Entry 8AP7 (electron microscopy, 2.70 A resolution); this record covers chains D and N of the 30 polymer chains in the assembly.

# Chain D
Protein: subunit-d
From: Trypanosoma brucei brucei
UniProt: Q57ZW9 (Q57ZW9_TRYB2); residues 1-370 here = UniProt positions 1-370
Sequence (370 residues; row label = number of the first residue in the row):
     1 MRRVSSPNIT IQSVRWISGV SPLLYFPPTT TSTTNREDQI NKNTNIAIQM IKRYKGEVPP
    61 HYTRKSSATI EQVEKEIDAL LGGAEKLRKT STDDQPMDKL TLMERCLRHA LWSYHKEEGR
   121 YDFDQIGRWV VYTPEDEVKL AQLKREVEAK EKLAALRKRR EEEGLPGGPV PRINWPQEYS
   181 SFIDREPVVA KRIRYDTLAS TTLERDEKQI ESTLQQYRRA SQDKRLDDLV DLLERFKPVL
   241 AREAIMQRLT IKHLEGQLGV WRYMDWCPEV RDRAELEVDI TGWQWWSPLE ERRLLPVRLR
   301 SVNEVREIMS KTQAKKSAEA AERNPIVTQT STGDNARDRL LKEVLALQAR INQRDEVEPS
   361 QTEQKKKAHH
Unresolved in the structure: 1-58, 145-218, 326-370

# Chain N
Protein: ATPTB11
From: Trypanosoma brucei brucei
UniProt: Q582T1 (Q582T1_TRYB2); numbering as in UniProt (aligned over 1-156)
Sequence (156 residues; row label = number of the first residue in the row):
     1 MLRKTPLFAM ATTRKALVGN GPTFSTGGEC MNTCDIQNAF PMNDRGVRSS SPFQEPNTAI
    61 YDSYLAWTYF QPMDVHIEKL PAPEAKYYQR HTKKPWDVSS TELTEIQSRK KYFQTLGYLV
   121 AFIYLYFLMP KEKSFSGLSG PDGHWIMLPK GRPELF
Unresolved in the structure: 1-17
Small-molecule neighbours: Q7G (2-{[(4-O-alpha-D-glucopyranosyl-alpha-D-glucopyranosyl)oxy]methyl}-4-{[(3beta,9beta,14beta,17beta,25R)-spirost-5-en-3-yl]oxy}butyl 4-O-alpha-D-glucopyranosyl-alpha-D-glucopyranoside): Tyr-124, Pro-130, Leu-138, Ser-139, Gly-140, Pro-141, His-144

# Chain D / chain N interface
Contacting residue pairs (54; chain D residue first):
  Gly-83(D) with Leu-80(N); Pro-81(N)
  Ala-84(D) with Leu-80(N), hydrophobic
  Lys-86(D) with Glu-78(N)
  Leu-87(D) with Glu-78(N), hydrogen bond (backbone-side chain)
  Glu-234(D) with Tyr-87(N), hydrogen bond
  Lys-237(D) with Tyr-87(N), hydrogen bond
  Pro-238(D) with Tyr-87(N)
  Leu-240(D) with Leu-80(N)
  Ala-241(D) with Pro-83(N), hydrophobic; Tyr-87(N)
  Ile-245(D) with Tyr-88(N), hydrophobic
  Gln-247(D) with Glu-78(N); Lys-79(N); Leu-80(N), hydrogen bond (side chain-backbone)
  Arg-248(D) with Lys-79(N); Leu-80(N), hydrogen bond (side chain-backbone); Pro-81(N); Ala-82(N)
  Thr-250(D) with Phe-53(N)
  Ile-251(D) with Ile-77(N), hydrophobic; Lys-79(N)
  His-253(D) with Thr-23(N); Ser-51(N), hydrogen bond; Phe-53(N); Glu-55(N), salt bridge; Phe-70(N)
  Leu-254(D) with Gln-54(N); Phe-70(N), hydrophobic; Pro-72(N); Met-73(N), hydrogen bond (backbone-backbone); Ile-77(N), hydrophobic
  Glu-255(D) with Val-18(N); Pro-72(N)
  Gly-256(D) with Gly-21(N); Pro-22(N); Pro-72(N)
  Leu-258(D) with Phe-53(N), hydrophobic
  Trp-261(D) with Ser-100(N); Thr-101(N); Thr-104(N)
  Tyr-263(D) with Phe-53(N), hydrophobic
  Met-264(D) with Ser-100(N)
  Asp-265(D) with Ser-99(N); Ser-100(N), hydrogen bond (side chain-backbone); Thr-101(N), hydrogen bond
  Trp-266(D) with Tyr-88(N), hydrophobic
  Arg-271(D) with Ser-100(N)
  Trp-285(D) with Asp-35(N); Ile-36(N)
  Trp-286(D) with Asp-35(N); Ile-36(N), hydrophobic
  Glu-291(D) with Asn-38(N), hydrogen bond
  Leu-295(D) with Asn-38(N)
Other interface residues (no listed pair), chain D (33 interface residues in all): Ala-244, Met-246, Leu-249, Glu-275
Other interface residues (no listed pair), chain N (33 interface residues in all): Gly-19, Phe-24, Pro-52, Pro-56, Val-75, Arg-90

# Overview
Chain D and chain N each contribute 33 residues to their interface; the contacts include 10 hydrogen bonds and
1 salt bridge. Among the polar pairs are His-253(D)/Glu-55(N), Leu-87(D)/Glu-78(N) and Glu-234(D)/Tyr-87(N).
Ligands of chain N: compound Q7G.
Chain D is subunit-d and chain N is ATPTB11, both from Trypanosoma brucei brucei; the structure, membrane
region of the Trypanosoma brucei mitochondrial ATP synthase dimer, was determined by electron microscopy (same
publication as 8AP6, 8AP8, 8AP9, 8APA, 8APB, 8APC and 7 further entries).
